PDB entry 6I6M | X-ray diffraction, 1.20 A resolution | chains A and B

Chain A (and B):
Protein: O-methyltransferase 1
Organism: Papaver somniferum
Notes: chain B of this document is another copy of the same molecule, construct and numbering; everything in this record applies to it too
UniProt: I3PLQ5 (I3PLQ5_PAPSO); residue numbers follow UniProt; this construct covers 1-390
Amino-acid sequence (393 residues; each row starts with the number of its first residue; numbers below 1 keep their minus sign (Gly-2 is residue -2)):
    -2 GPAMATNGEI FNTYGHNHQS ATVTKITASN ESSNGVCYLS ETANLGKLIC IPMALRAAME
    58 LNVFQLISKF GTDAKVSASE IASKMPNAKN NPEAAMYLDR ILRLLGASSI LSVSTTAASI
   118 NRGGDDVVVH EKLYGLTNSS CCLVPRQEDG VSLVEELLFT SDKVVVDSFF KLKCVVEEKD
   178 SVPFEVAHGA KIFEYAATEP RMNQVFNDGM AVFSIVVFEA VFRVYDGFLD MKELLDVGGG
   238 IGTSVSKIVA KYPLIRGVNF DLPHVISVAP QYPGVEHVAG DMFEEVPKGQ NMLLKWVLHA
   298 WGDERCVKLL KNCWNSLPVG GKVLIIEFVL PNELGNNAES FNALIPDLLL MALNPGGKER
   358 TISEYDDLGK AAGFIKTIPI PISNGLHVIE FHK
Disordered / not traced: -2 to 32, 113-127 (chain B: -2 to 33)
Sequence notes: expression tag (-2 to 0); engineered mutation Ala114 (Lys in I3PLQ5), Ala115 (Lys in I3PLQ5), Ala297 (Asp in I3PLQ5)
Residues lining bound ligands:
  - S-adenosylhomocysteine (SAH): Phe190, Phe203, Met207, Ser211, Gly235, Gly236, Gly237, Ser241, Asp258, Leu259, Val262, Gly277, Asp278, Met279, Phe280, Lys292, Trp293, Val294, Trp298
  - (S)-scoulerine (SLX; (13aS)-3,10-dimethoxy-5,8,13,13a-tetrahydro-6H-isoquino[3,2-a]isoquinoline-2,9-diol): Glu153, Phe156, Thr157, Ile189, Phe190, Phe203, Met207, Phe210, Trp293, His296, Phe325, Phe338, Asn339, Ile342, Pro343, Leu346, Leu347, Leu350
From the paper describing this entry:
  - mutagenesis - H296A: abolished catalytic activity
  - mutagenesis - H296A: decreased expression
  - specificity-determining residues: Phe156, Leu350 (by similarity / conservation)
  - mutagenesis - K114A/K115A: unchanged catalytic activity on scoulerine

Interface between chain A and chain B:
Residue-residue contacts (147):
  Val33(A) with Asn135(B); Cys138(B), hydrophobic; Cys139(B), hydrophobic
  Cys34(A) with Asn381(B)
  Tyr35(A) with Cys139(B), hydrophobic; Arg143(B); Val148(B); Leu150(B), hydrophobic; Val213(B), hydrophobic
  Leu36(A) with Ala217(B), hydrophobic; Asn339(B), hydrogen bond (backbone-side chain); Ser380(B); Asn381(B)
  Ser37(A) with Asn381(B)
  Glu38(A) with Asn135(B); Ser136(B), hydrogen bond; Cys139(B)
  Thr39(A) with Leu150(B); Phe210(B); Asn339(B), hydrogen bond; Ile342(B)
  Ala40(A) with Ala335(B), hydrophobic; Phe338(B), hydrophobic; Asn339(B), hydrogen bond (backbone-side chain); Ile342(B)
  Leu42(A) with Ser136(B); Leu140(B), hydrophobic; Leu154(B), hydrophobic
  Gly43(A) with Leu154(B); Ile342(B)
  Lys44(A) with Phe338(B); Ile342(B)
  Leu45(A) with Leu45(B); Pro49(B); Leu52(B), hydrophobic
  Ile46(A) with Pro49(B); Thr157(B)
  Cys47(A) with Leu345(B)
  Pro49(A) with Leu45(B); Ile46(B)
  Met50(A) with Phe166(B), hydrophobic; Phe167(B)
  Leu52(A) with Leu45(B), hydrophobic
  Arg53(A) with Phe167(B)
  Ala54(A) with Leu169(B), hydrophobic
  Glu57(A) with Lys170(B)
  Leu58(A) with Lys170(B); Val173(B), hydrophobic; Glu174(B)
  Asn84(A) with Glu174(B), hydrogen bond
  Ala85(A) with Val173(B)
  Asn88(A) with Val172(B), hydrogen bond (side chain-backbone); Val173(B), hydrogen bond (side chain-backbone); Glu175(B); Lys176(B)
  Ala91(A) with Val173(B)
  Tyr94(A) with Val172(B); Met348(B), hydrophobic
  Leu95(A) with Val173(B)
  Arg97(A) with Asp344(B), salt bridge; Met348(B); Gly354(B), hydrogen bond (side chain-backbone); Lys355(B)
  Ile98(A) with Met348(B), hydrophobic
  Arg100(A) with Leu327(B); Leu331(B); Leu341(B); Asp344(B), salt bridge
  Leu101(A) with Leu345(B), hydrophobic
  Ala104(A) with Phe338(B)
  Asn135(A) with Glu38(B)
  Ser136(A) with Glu38(B), hydrogen bond; Leu42(B)
  Cys139(A) with Tyr35(B), hydrophobic; Glu38(B)
  Leu140(A) with Leu42(B), hydrophobic
  Arg143(A) with Tyr35(B)
  Val148(A) with Tyr35(B)
  Leu150(A) with Tyr35(B); Thr39(B)
  Leu154(A) with Leu42(B), hydrophobic; Gly43(B)
  Thr157(A) with Ile46(B)
  Ser158(A) with Phe167(B)
  Asp159(A) with Phe167(B)
  Lys160(A) with Asp164(B); Phe167(B)
  Val163(A) with Phe167(B), hydrophobic
  Asp164(A) with Lys160(B), salt bridge
  Phe166(A) with Met50(B), hydrophobic
  Phe167(A) with Met50(B); Arg53(B); Ser158(B); Asp159(B); Lys160(B)
  Leu169(A) with Ala54(B), hydrophobic
  Lys170(A) with Glu57(B); Leu58(B)
  Val172(A) with Asn88(B), hydrogen bond (backbone-side chain); Tyr94(B)
  Val173(A) with Leu58(B), hydrophobic; Ala85(B); Asn88(B), hydrogen bond (backbone-side chain); Ala91(B); Leu95(B)
  Glu174(A) with Leu58(B); Asn84(B), hydrogen bond; Ala85(B)
  Glu175(A) with Asn88(B)
  Lys176(A) with Asn87(B); Asn88(B)
  Phe210(A) with Thr39(B)
  Val213(A) with Tyr35(B), hydrophobic
  Ala217(A) with Leu36(B), hydrophobic
  Leu327(A) with Arg100(B)
  Glu330(A) with Lys129(B), salt bridge
  Leu331(A) with Arg100(B)
  Gly332(A) with Ala104(B)
  Asn333(A) with Ala104(B)
  Ala335(A) with Ala40(B), hydrophobic
  Phe338(A) with Ala40(B), hydrophobic; Leu101(B), hydrophobic; Ala104(B); Ser105(B)
  Asn339(A) with Leu36(B), hydrogen bond (side chain-backbone); Thr39(B), hydrogen bond; Ala40(B), hydrogen bond (side chain-backbone)
  Leu341(A) with Arg100(B); Ala104(B), hydrophobic
  Ile342(A) with Thr39(B); Ala40(B); Gly43(B); Lys44(B)
  Asp344(A) with Arg97(B), salt bridge; Arg100(B), salt bridge
  Leu345(A) with Cys47(B); Leu101(B), hydrophobic
  Met348(A) with Tyr94(B), hydrophobic; Arg97(B); Ile98(B), hydrophobic
  Gly354(A) with Arg97(B), hydrogen bond (backbone-side chain)
  Lys355(A) with Arg97(B)
  Ser380(A) with Leu36(B)
  Asn381(A) with Cys34(B); Leu36(B); Ser37(B)
  Leu383(A) with Leu36(B), hydrophobic
Other interface residues (no listed pair), chain A (89 interface residues in all): Asn41, Ile48, Ala51, Met82, Asn87, Ser105, Ile107, Ser149, Glu153, Lys168, Val214, Phe325, Glu361
Other interface residues (no listed pair), chain B (87 interface residues in all): Asn41, Ile48, Ala51, Met82, Ile107, His127, Ser149, Glu153, Val163, Val214, Phe325, Leu346, Leu383

Summary:
89 residues of chain A face 87 of chain B across their interface; the contacts include 16 hydrogen bonds and 6
salt bridges. Polar contacts include Arg97(A)-Asp344(B), Arg100(A)-Asp344(B) and Asp164(A)-Lys160(B). Chain A
binds (S)-scoulerine and S-adenosylhomocysteine. From the paper: H296A of chain A abolishes catalytic
activity; specificity determinants Phe156(A) and Leu350(A).
Both chains are O-methyltransferase 1 (Papaver somniferum). Entry 6I6M (Papaver somniferum O-methyltransferase
1) was determined by X-ray diffraction (same publication as 6I5Q, 6I5Z, 6I6K, 6I6L and 6I6N).
